Entry 4AXD (X-ray diffraction, 2.05 A resolution); this record covers chain A.

Chain A:
Name: Inositol-pentakisphosphate 2-kinase
From: Arabidopsis thaliana
Notes: EC 2.7.1.158
UniProt: Q93YN9 (IPPK_ARATH); residue numbers follow UniProt; this construct covers 1-451
Chain sequence (456 residues; each row starts with the number of its first residue; numbers below 1 keep their minus sign (Gly-4 is residue -4)):
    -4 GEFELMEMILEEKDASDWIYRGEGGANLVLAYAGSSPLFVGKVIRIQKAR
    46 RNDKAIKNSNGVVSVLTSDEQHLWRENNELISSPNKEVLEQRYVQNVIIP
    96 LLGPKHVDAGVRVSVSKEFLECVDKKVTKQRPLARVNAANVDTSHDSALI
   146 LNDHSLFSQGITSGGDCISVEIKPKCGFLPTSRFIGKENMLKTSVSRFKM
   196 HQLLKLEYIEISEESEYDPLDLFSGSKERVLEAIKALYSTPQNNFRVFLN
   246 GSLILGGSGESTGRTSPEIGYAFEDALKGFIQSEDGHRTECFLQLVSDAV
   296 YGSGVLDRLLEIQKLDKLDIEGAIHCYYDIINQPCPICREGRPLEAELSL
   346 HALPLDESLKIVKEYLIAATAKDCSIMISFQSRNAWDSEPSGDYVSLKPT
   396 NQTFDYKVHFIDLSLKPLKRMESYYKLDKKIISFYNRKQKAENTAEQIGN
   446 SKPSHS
Not modelled in the structure: -4 to 0, 386, 435-451
Sequence notes: expression tag (-4 to 0); conflict Ser54 (Ala in Q93YN9), Gln90 (Lys in Q93YN9), Ala129 (Trp in Q93YN9), Thr157 (Ser in Q93YN9), Ile204 (Asn in Q93YN9), Arg224 (Ser in Q93YN9), Cys321 (Ser in Q93YN9), Ile325 (Leu in Q93YN9), Arg334 (Lys in Q93YN9), Arg337 (Lys in Q93YN9)
Metal / ion sites: Zn2+: His320, Cys330, Cys333, His346
Small-molecule neighbours: AMP-PNP (ANP; phosphoaminophosphonic acid-adenylate ester): Arg16, Gly17, Glu18, Gly19, Gly20, Ala21, Asn22, Val24, Val38, Arg40, Leu146, Asn147, Asp148, His149, Ser150, Glu166, Lys168, Arg241, Phe243, Met372, Ile406, Asp407
UniProt features mapped onto this chain:
  - motif: Glu166 to Lys170 (EXKPK motif)
  - binding site (ATP): Gly19 to Asn22, Arg40, Asn147 to His149, Glu166 to Lys168, Arg241, Asp407
  - binding site (substrate): Arg45, Arg130, Lys170, Lys200, Asn238, Asp368, Lys411, Arg415, Tyr419
  - binding site (Zn(2+)): His320, Cys330, Cys333, His346
  - modified residue: Met1 (N-acetylmethionine)

In short:
Chain A binds AMP-PNP. His320, Cys330, Cys333 and His346 form the Zn2+ site. UniProt lists 13 ATP-binding
residues, 9 substrate-binding residues and 4 Zn2+-binding residues.
Chain A is Inositol-pentakisphosphate 2-kinase (Arabidopsis thaliana); the structure, Inositol
1,3,4,5,6-pentakisphosphate 2-kinase in complex with AMPPNP, was determined by X-ray diffraction, deposited
together with 4AXC, 4AXE and 4AXF.
